9FAR - chains C and L of the 3 polymer chains in the assembly; structure by electron microscopy, 2.90 A resolution.

# Chain C
Molecule: Isoform 2 of Gamma-aminobutyric acid receptor subunit gamma-2
Source organism: Homo sapiens
UniProt: P18507 (GBRG2_HUMAN); residues 369-428 here correspond to UniProt positions 408-467 (UniProt number = residue number + 39)
Amino-acid sequence (61 residues; row label = number of the first residue in the row):
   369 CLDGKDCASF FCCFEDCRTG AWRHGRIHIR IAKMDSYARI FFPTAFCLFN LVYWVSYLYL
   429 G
Disordered / not traced: 386-395
Modified residues: C380 (S-palmitoyl-L-cysteine; P1L); C381 (S-palmitoyl-L-cysteine; P1L); C385 (S-palmitoyl-L-cysteine; P1L)
Differences from the reference sequence: expression tag (429)
Ligand contacts: phosphatidylglycerol (PGW; (1R)-2-{[(S)-{[(2S)-2,3-dihydroxypropyl]oxy}(hydroxy)phosphoryl]oxy}-1-[(hexadecanoyloxy)methyl]ethyl (9Z)-octadec-9-enoate): T412, L416, L419

# Chain L
Molecule: LHFPL tetraspan subfamily member 4 protein
Source organism: Homo sapiens
UniProt: Q7Z7J7 (LHPL4_HUMAN); numbering as in UniProt (aligned over 11-203)
Amino-acid sequence (193 residues; row label = number of the first residue in the row):
    11 YHEHYMRNSR AIGVLWAIFT ICFAIINVVV FIQPYWVGDS VSTPKPGYFG LFHYCVGSGL
    71 AGRELTCRGS FTDFSTIPSS AFKAAAFFVL LSMVLILGCI TCFSLFFFCN TATVYKICAW
   131 MQLLAALCLV LGCMIFPDGW DAETIRDMCG AKTGKYSLGD CSVRWAYILA IIGILNALIL
   191 SFLAFVLGNR QTD
Disulfides: C65-C77, C109-C128, C159-C171
Ligand contacts: phosphatidylglycerol (PGW; (1R)-2-{[(S)-{[(2S)-2,3-dihydroxypropyl]oxy}(hydroxy)phosphoryl]oxy}-1-[(hexadecanoyloxy)methyl]ethyl (9Z)-octadec-9-enoate): R20, G23, V24, A27, I28, I31, I110, F113, S114, F116, F117, F118, C119, T121, Y125

# How chain C and chain L interact
Contacting residue pairs (48; chain C residue first):
  L370(C) - F192(L)  hydrophobic
  L370(C) - V196(L)  hydrophobic
  D371(C) - N199(L)
  F378(C) - K126(L)
  F378(C) - F192(L)  hydrophobic
  F378(C) - F195(L)  hydrophobic
  F378(C) - N199(L)  hydrogen bond (backbone-side chain)
  F379(C) - K126(L)
  F379(C) - W130(L)  hydrogen bond (backbone-side chain)
  F379(C) - F195(L)
  C380(C) - W130(L)
  C380(C) - L134(L)
  C380(C) - C138(L)
  C381(C) - L101(L)
  C381(C) - V104(L)
  C381(C) - L105(L)
  C381(C) - K126(L)
  C381(C) - I127(L)
  C381(C) - W130(L)
  C381(C) - M131(L)
  C381(C) - L134(L)
  E383(C) - K126(L)  salt bridge
  D384(C) - T123(L)
  C385(C) - V104(L)
  C385(C) - G108(L)
  C385(C) - C112(L)
  C385(C) - T123(L)
  C385(C) - I127(L)
  C385(C) - M131(L)
  S404(C) - F118(L)
  Y405(C) - F118(L)  hydrophobic
  Y405(C) - C119(L)
  I408(C) - S114(L)
  I408(C) - F117(L)  hydrophobic
  I408(C) - F118(L)  hydrophobic
  F409(C) - T111(L)
  F409(C) - C112(L)  hydrophobic
  F409(C) - S114(L)
  F409(C) - L115(L)  hydrophobic
  T412(C) - T111(L)
  A413(C) - T111(L)
  L416(C) - L107(L)
  L416(C) - I110(L)  hydrophobic
  L416(C) - T111(L)
  V420(C) - L107(L)  hydrophobic
  S424(C) - I42(L)
  L428(C) - I42(L)  hydrophobic
  L428(C) - Q43(L)
Interface residues without a listed pair, chain C (22 interface residues in all): K373, S377, Y425
Interface residues without a listed pair, chain L (29 interface residues in all): V38, T82, L137

# Overview
22 residues of chain C face 29 of chain L across their interface; the contacts include 2 hydrogen bonds and 1
salt bridge. Polar pairs include E383(C)-K126(L), F378(C)-N199(L) and F379(C)-W130(L). Phosphatidylglycerol is
bound between chain C and chain L.
Here chain C is Isoform 2 of Gamma-aminobutyric acid receptor subunit gamma-2 and chain L is LHFPL tetraspan
subfamily member 4 protein, both from Homo sapiens. Entry 9FAR (CryoEM structure of gamma2 subunit of GABA(A)R
in complex with GARLH4, the TMD of Neuroligin2 from ...) was determined by electron microscopy.
